7VI0 - chain A; structure by X-ray diffraction, 2.10 A resolution.

[Chain A]
Molecule: Histone acetyltransferase p300
Organism: Homo sapiens
Notes: EC 2.3.1.48; fragment: -linker-
UniProt: Q09472 (EP300_HUMAN); residue numbers follow UniProt; this construct covers 1159-1519, 1581-1666
Sequence (454 residues; row label = number of the first residue in the row; note: 56 numbers in that range are skipped by the numbering (no residue carries them; nothing is unmodelled there)):
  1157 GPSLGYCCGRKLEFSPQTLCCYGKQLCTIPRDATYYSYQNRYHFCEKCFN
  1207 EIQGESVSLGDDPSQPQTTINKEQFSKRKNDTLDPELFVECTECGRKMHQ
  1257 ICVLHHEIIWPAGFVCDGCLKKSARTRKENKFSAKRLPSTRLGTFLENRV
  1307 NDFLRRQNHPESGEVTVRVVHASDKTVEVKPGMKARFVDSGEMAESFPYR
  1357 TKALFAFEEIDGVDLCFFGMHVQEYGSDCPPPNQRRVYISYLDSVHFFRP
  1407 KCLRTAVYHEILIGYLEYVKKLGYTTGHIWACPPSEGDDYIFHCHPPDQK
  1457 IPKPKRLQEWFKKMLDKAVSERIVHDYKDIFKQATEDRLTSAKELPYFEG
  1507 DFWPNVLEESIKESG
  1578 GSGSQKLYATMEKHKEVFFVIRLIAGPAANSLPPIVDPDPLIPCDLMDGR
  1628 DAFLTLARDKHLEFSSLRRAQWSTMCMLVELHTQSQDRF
Not modelled in the structure: 1157-1161, 1217-1222, 1665-1666
Differences from the reference sequence: expression tag (1157-1158); engineered mutation F1467 (Tyr in Q09472); linker (1520-1521, 1578-1580)
Swiss-Prot annotation at these positions:
  - region: Y1397 to D1399 (Interaction with histone)
  - binding site (acetyl-CoA): L1398 to S1400, R1410, T1411, I1457, R1462, W1466
  - modified residue (N6-acetyllysine): K1180, K1336, K1473, K1499, K1583
  - natural variant: S1650 (S1650Y: In a pancreatic cancer sample)
  - mutagenesis: F1170 (F1170E: Increased acetyltransferase activity), C1204 (C1204R: Increased acetyltransferase activity), E1242 (E1242K: Increased acetyltransferase activity), T1357 (T1357L: 40% decrease in activity; T1357R: 40% decrease in activity. 90% decrease in activity; when associated with R-1505; R-1625 and R-1628), S1396 (S1396R: Loss of activity; when associated with R-1397; S1396W: Loss of activity; when associated with W-1396), Y1397 (Y1397R: Loss of activity; when associated with R-1396; Y1397W: Loss of activity; when associated with W-1397), D1399 (D1399Y: Abolished acetyltransferase and acyltransferase activities. Abolishes autoacetylation. Does not interact with TFAP2A and inhibits transcriptional coactivation of TFAP2A by CITED2 ...), F1504 (F1504A: Abolished acetyltransferase activity), E1505 (E1505R: 90% decrease in activity; when associated with R-1625 and R-1628. 90% decrease in activity; when associated with R-1357; R-1625 and R-1628), D1625 (D1625R: 70% decrease in activity; when associated with R-1628. 90% decrease in activity; when associated with R-1505 and R-1628. 90% decrease in activity; when associated with R-1357 ...), D1628 (D1628R: 70% decrease in activity; when associated with R-1625. 90% decrease in activity; when associated with E-1505 and R-1625. 90% decrease in activity; when associated with R-1357 ...), R1645 to R1646 (Increased acetyltransferase activity)
  - zinc finger: R1665 (ZZ-type)
Ion coordination: Zn2+ site 1: C1163, C1164, H1255, C1258; Zn2+ site 2: C1183, C1201, C1204; Zn2+ site 3: C1247, C1250, C1272, C1275
Ligand contacts: 6YI ((4S)-N-(3H-indazol-4-yl)-3-[1-(4-methoxyphenyl)cyclopentyl]carbonyl-1,1-bis(oxidanylidene)-1,3-thiazolidine-4-carboxamide): F1374, L1398, D1399, S1400, Y1414, C1438, P1439, P1440, G1443, D1444, D1445, Y1446, H1451, Q1455, K1456, I1457, P1458, R1462, L1463, W1466

[Overview]
Chain A binds compound 6YI. The Zn2+ site 1 is built by C1163, C1164, H1255 and C1258. C1183, C1201 and C1204
form the Zn2+ site 2. UniProt lists 8 acetyl-CoA-binding residues and 13 mutagenesis sites.
Chain A is Histone acetyltransferase p300 (Homo sapiens); the structure, Crystal structure of EP300 HAT domain
in complex with compound 11, was determined by X-ray diffraction together with 7VHY and 7VHZ from the same
study.
